6N7Q - chains A and C; structure by X-ray diffraction, 2.10 A resolution.

[Chain A]
Name: Apical membrane antigen-1
From: Plasmodium falciparum
Reference sequence: Q1PBJ5 (Q1PBJ5_PLAFA); residues 104-432 here correspond to UniProt positions 23-351 (UniProt number = residue number - 81)
Sequence (336 residues; row label = number of the first residue in the row):
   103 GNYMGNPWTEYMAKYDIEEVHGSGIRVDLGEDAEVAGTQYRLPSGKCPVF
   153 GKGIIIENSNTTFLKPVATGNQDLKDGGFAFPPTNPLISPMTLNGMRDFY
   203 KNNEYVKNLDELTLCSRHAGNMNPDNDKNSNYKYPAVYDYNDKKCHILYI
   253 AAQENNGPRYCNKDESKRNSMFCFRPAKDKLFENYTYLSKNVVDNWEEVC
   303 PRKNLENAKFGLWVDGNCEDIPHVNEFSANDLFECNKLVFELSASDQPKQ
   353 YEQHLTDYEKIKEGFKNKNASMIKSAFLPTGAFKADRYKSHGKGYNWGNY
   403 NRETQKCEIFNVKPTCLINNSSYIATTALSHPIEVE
Unresolved in the structure: 103-107, 160-163, 173-176, 229-230, 259-274, 352-390
Sequence notes: expression tag (103, 433-438); conflict E267 (Gln186 in Q1PBJ5)
Cystine bridges: C149-C302, C217-C247, C320-C418, C337-C409

[Chain C]
Name: RON2 peptide
Sequence (13 residues; row label = number of the first residue in the row):
     1 CWTTRMSPPMQIP
Cystine bridges: C1 forms a disulfide with the same residue of a neighbouring copy of this chain
Glycans and other covalent adducts: covalent link C1-P13

[How chain A and chain C interact]
Residue-residue contacts (24; chain A residue first):
  F183(A) with W2(C)
  P184(A) with W2(C), hydrophobic
  T186(A) with W2(C); I12(C)
  N187(A) with I12(C); P13(C)
  P188(A) with I12(C)
  I190(A) with I12(C), hydrophobic
  Y202(A) with M6(C), hydrophobic
  V208(A) with M6(C), hydrophobic
  G222(A) with R5(C), hydrogen bond (backbone-side chain)
  N223(A) with T3(C); T4(C); R5(C), hydrogen bond (backbone-backbone); M6(C), hydrogen bond (side chain-backbone)
  M224(A) with R5(C), hydrogen bond (backbone-side chain)
  N225(A) with W2(C); T3(C), hydrogen bond (backbone-backbone); R5(C), hydrogen bond
  P226(A) with W2(C)
  S232(A) with R5(C), hydrogen bond (backbone-side chain)
  Y234(A) with R5(C), hydrogen bond (backbone-side chain)
  K235(A) with R5(C)
  Y236(A) with W2(C), hydrogen bond
Other interface residues (no listed pair), chain A (22 interface residues in all): F201, N205, R219, N233, Y251
Other interface residues (no listed pair), chain C (9 interface residues in all): S7, M10

[Overview]
22 residues of chain A and 9 residues of chain C are in contact, with 9 hydrogen bonds. Polar contacts include
G222(A)-R5(C), N223(A)-M6(C) and M224(A)-R5(C).
Here chain A is Apical membrane antigen-1 (Plasmodium falciparum) and chain C is RON2 peptide. Entry 6N7Q
(Plasmodium falciparum FVO apical membrane antigen 1 (AMA1) bound to cyclised RON2 peptide) was determined by
X-ray diffraction (same publication as 6N87).
